PDB entry 1H51 | X-ray diffraction, 1.60 A resolution | chain A

Chain A:
Name: Pentaerythritol tetranitrate reductase
Source organism: Enterobacter cloacae
Reference sequence: P71278 (P71278_ENTCL); residues 1-364 here correspond to UniProt positions 2-365 (UniProt number = residue number + 1)
Sequence (364 residues; numbered 1 to 364; the number before each row is that of its first residue):
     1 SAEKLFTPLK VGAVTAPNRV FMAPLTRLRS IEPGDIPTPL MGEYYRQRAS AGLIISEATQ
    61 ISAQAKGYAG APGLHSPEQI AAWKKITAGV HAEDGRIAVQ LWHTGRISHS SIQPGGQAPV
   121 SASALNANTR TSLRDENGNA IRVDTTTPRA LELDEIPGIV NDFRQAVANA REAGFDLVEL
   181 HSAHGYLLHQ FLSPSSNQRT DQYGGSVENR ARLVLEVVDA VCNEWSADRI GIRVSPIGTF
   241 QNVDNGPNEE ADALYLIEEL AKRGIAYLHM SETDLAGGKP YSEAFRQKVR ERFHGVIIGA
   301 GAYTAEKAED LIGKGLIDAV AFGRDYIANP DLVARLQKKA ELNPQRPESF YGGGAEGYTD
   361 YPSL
Unresolved in the structure: 1-2
Residues lining bound ligands: FMN (flavin mononucleotide): Ala23, Pro24, Leu25, Thr26, Glu57, Ala58, Gln100, His181, His184, Arg233, Ser271, Leu275, Ala300, Gly301, Ala302, Tyr303, Ala321, Phe322, Gly323, Arg324, Ile327, Phe350, Tyr351

In short:
Chain A binds flavin mononucleotide.
Chain A is Pentaerythritol tetranitrate reductase (Enterobacter cloacae); the structure, Oxidised
Pentaerythritol Tetranitrate Reductase (SCN complex), was determined by X-ray diffraction, deposited together
with 1H50, 1H60, 1H61, 1H62 and 1H63.
